Entry 8DR0 (electron microscopy, 2.42 A resolution); this record covers chains A and B of the 10 polymer chains in the assembly.

Chain A:
Name: Replication factor C subunit 1
Source organism: Saccharomyces cerevisiae
Reference sequence: P38630 (RFC1_YEAST); numbering as in UniProt (aligned over 1-861)
Sequence (918 residues; each row starts with the number of its first residue):
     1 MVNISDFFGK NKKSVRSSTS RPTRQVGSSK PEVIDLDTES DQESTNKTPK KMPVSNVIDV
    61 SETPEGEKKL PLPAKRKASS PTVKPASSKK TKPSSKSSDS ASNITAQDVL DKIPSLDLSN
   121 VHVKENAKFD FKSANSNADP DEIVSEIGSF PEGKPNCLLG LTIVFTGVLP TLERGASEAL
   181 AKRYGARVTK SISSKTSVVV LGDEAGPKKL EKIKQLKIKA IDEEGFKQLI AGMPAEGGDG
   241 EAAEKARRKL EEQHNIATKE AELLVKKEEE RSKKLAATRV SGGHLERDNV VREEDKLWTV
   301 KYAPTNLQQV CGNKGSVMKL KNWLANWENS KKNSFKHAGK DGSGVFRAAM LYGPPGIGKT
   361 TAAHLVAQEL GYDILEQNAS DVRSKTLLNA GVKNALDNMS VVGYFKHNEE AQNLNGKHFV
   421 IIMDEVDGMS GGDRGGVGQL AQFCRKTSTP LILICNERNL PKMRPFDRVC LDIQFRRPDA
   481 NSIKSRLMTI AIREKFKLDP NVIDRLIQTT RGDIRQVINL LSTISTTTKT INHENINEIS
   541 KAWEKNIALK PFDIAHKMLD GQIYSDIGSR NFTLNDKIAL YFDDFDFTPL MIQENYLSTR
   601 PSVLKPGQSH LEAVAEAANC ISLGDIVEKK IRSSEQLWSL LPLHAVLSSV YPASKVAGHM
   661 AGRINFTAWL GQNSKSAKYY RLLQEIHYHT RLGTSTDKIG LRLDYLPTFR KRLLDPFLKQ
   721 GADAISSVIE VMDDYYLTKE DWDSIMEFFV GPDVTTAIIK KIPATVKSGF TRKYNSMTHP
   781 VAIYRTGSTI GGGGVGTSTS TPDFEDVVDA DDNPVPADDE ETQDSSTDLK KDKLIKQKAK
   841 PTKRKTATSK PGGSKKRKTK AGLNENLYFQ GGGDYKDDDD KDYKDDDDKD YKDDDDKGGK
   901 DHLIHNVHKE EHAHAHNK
Not modelled in the structure: 1-289, 408-412, 787-918
Differences from the reference sequence: expression tag (862-918)
Metal / ion sites: Mg2+: Thr-360 (together with ATP-gamma-S)
Small-molecule neighbours: ATP-gamma-S (AGS; phosphothiophosphoric acid-adenylate ester): Thr-299, Tyr-302, Ala-303, Pro-304, Gln-309, Val-310, Cys-311, Pro-354, Pro-355, Gly-356, Ile-357, Gly-358, Lys-359, Thr-360, Thr-361, Asn-456, Arg-486, Ile-514, Arg-515, Ile-518
Swiss-Prot annotation at these positions:
  - motif (Nuclear localization signal): Lys-830 to Leu-834, Lys-855 to Lys-860
  - binding site (ATP): Thr-299, Cys-311, Gly-353 to Thr-361, Asn-456
  - modified residue: Thr-38 (Phosphothreonine), Ser-40 (Phosphoserine), Thr-63 (Phosphothreonine)
  - mutagenesis: Asp-427 (D427H: In cs mutant CDC44-2; causes cell cycle arrest), Gly-436 (G436R: In cs mutant CDC44-3/4; causes cell cycle arrest), Gly-512 (G512A: In cs mutant CDC44-9; no effect), Asp-513 (D513N: In cs mutants CDC44-1/5/8 and CDC44-9; causes cell cycle arrest)
Reported in the primary citation:
  - conformationally variable residues (domain motion): Phe-405
  - binding site for the 22-nt DNA strand: Ser-384, Thr-386, Arg-434, Asn-459, Pro-461, Arg-464, Phe-552, Arg-632, Gln-636, Phe-666, Trp-669, Leu-670
  - binding site for the 18-nt DNA strand: Phe-582, Trp-638

Chain B:
Name: Replication factor C subunit 4
Source organism: Saccharomyces cerevisiae
Reference sequence: P40339 (RFC4_YEAST); numbering as in UniProt (aligned over 1-323)
Sequence (323 residues; numbered 1 to 323; the number before each row is that of its first residue):
     1 MSKTLSLQLP WVEKYRPQVL SDIVGNKETI DRLQQIAKDG NMPHMIISGM PGIGKTTSVH
    61 CLAHELLGRS YADGVLELNA SDDRGIDVVR NQIKHFAQKK LHLPPGKHKI VILDEADSMT
   121 AGAQQALRRT MELYSNSTRF AFACNQSNKI IEPLQSRCAI LRYSKLSDED VLKRLLQIIK
   181 LEDVKYTNDG LEAIIFTAEG DMRQAINNLQ STVAGHGLVN ADNVFKIVDS PHPLIVKKML
   241 LASNLEDSIQ ILRTDLWKKG YSSIDIVTTS FRVTKNLAQV KESVRLEMIK EIGLTHMRIL
   301 EGVGTYLQLA SMLAKIHKLN NKA
Not modelled in the structure: 1-3, 322-323
Metal / ion sites: Mg2+: Thr-56 (together with ATP-gamma-S)
Small-molecule neighbours:
  - ATP-gamma-S (AGS; phosphothiophosphoric acid-adenylate ester), molecule 1: Val-12, Tyr-15, Arg-16, Pro-17, Asp-22, Ile-23, Val-24, Met-50, Pro-51, Gly-52, Ile-53, Gly-54, Lys-55, Thr-56, Thr-57, Asn-145, Leu-166, Arg-174, Met-202, Arg-203, Ile-206
  - ATP-gamma-S (AGS), molecule 2: Arg-128, Glu-132, Pro-153, Arg-157
Swiss-Prot annotation at these positions:
  - binding site (ATP): Val-12, Val-24, Gly-49 to Thr-57, Asn-145, Arg-203
Reported in the primary citation:
  - binding site for the 18-nt DNA strand: Arg-272, Lys-275

How chain A and chain B interact:
Residue-residue contacts (76):
  Glu-294(A) with Asn-41(B), hydrogen bond (backbone-side chain)
  Asp-295(A) with Asn-41(B); Pro-105(B); Gly-106(B); His-108(B), hydrogen bond (backbone-side chain); Arg-139(B), hydrogen bond (backbone-side chain)
  Lys-296(A) with Asn-41(B); Asn-136(B)
  Leu-297(A) with His-44(B); Ser-135(B); Arg-139(B)
  Val-300(A) with Ser-135(B)
  Pro-355(A) with Glu-152(B)
  Asn-378(A) with Arg-129(B)
  Ala-379(A) with Arg-90(B), hydrogen bond (backbone-side chain); Gln-125(B); Ala-126(B)
  Ser-380(A) with Arg-90(B); Lys-94(B), hydrogen bond (backbone-side chain); Ala-126(B)
  Asp-381(A) with Arg-90(B)
  Val-382(A) with Arg-90(B)
  Glu-425(A) with Arg-128(B), salt bridge
  Asp-427(A) with Gln-125(B); Arg-128(B), salt bridge
  Gly-428(A) with Gln-125(B)
  Asn-456(A) with Arg-128(B)
  Asp-513(A) with Ser-156(B), hydrogen bond
  Arg-515(A) with Glu-132(B), salt bridge; Ser-156(B), hydrogen bond; Arg-157(B)
  Gln-516(A) with Gln-155(B); Ser-156(B), hydrogen bond (side chain-backbone); Cys-158(B), hydrogen bond (side chain-backbone); Ile-160(B)
  Asn-519(A) with Ser-156(B), hydrogen bond (side chain-backbone); Arg-157(B)
  Thr-523(A) with Arg-32(B), hydrogen bond (backbone-side chain); Ala-159(B)
  Thr-526(A) with Gln-35(B)
  Thr-527(A) with Arg-32(B); Gln-35(B)
  Ala-542(A) with Arg-162(B), hydrogen bond (backbone-side chain)
  Trp-543(A) with Ala-159(B), hydrophobic; Ile-160(B); Arg-162(B)
  Glu-544(A) with Arg-162(B), hydrogen bond (backbone-side chain)
  Lys-545(A) with Glu-152(B), salt bridge; Ser-156(B); Arg-162(B)
  Asn-546(A) with Ser-147(B); Asn-148(B); Gln-155(B), hydrogen bond
  Ile-547(A) with Glu-152(B)
  Tyr-564(A) with Glu-282(B)
  Ser-569(A) with Glu-282(B), hydrogen bond
  Leu-574(A) with Glu-282(B); Ile-289(B), hydrophobic
  Asn-575(A) with Lys-275(B); Asn-276(B), hydrogen bond
  Lys-577(A) with Glu-282(B), salt bridge
  Ile-578(A) with Lys-275(B)
  Leu-623(A) with Lys-290(B)
  Val-627(A) with Met-297(B), hydrophobic
  Lys-630(A) with Met-297(B); Glu-301(B), salt bridge
  Ser-639(A) with His-296(B); Leu-300(B)
  Leu-640(A) with His-296(B); Met-297(B), hydrophobic; Leu-300(B), hydrophobic
  Pro-642(A) with Phe-271(B), hydrophobic
  Leu-643(A) with Gly-293(B)
  Val-646(A) with Leu-286(B), hydrophobic; Ile-289(B), hydrophobic
  Tyr-651(A) with Glu-287(B), hydrogen bond
Interface residues without a listed pair, chain A (56 interface residues in all): Val-291, Arg-292, Thr-360, Ile-524, Lys-541, Ile-563, Phe-572, Thr-573, Asn-619, Leu-637, Leu-647, Val-650, Ser-654
Interface residues without a listed pair, chain B (44 interface residues in all): Ile-36, Pro-43, Pro-153, Arg-285

Overview:
Chain A and chain B form an interface of 56 and 44 residues respectively; the contacts include 17 hydrogen
bonds and 6 salt bridges. Polar pairs include Glu-425(A)/Arg-128(B), Asp-427(A)/Arg-128(B) and
Arg-515(A)/Glu-132(B). From the paper: a binding site for the 22-nt DNA strand at Ser-384(A), Thr-386(A) and
Arg-434(A) among others; a binding site for the 18-nt DNA strand at Phe-582(A), Trp-638(A) and Arg-272(B)
among others.
Here chain A is Replication factor C subunit 1 and chain B is Replication factor C subunit 4, both from
Saccharomyces cerevisiae. Entry 8DR0 (Closed state of RFC:PCNA bound to a 3' ss/dsDNA junction) was determined
by electron microscopy, deposited together with 8DQW, 8DQX, 8DQZ, 8DR1, 8DR3, 8DR4 and 3 further entries.
